Entry 4F8F (X-ray diffraction, 1.68 A resolution); this record covers chains B and D of the 4 polymer chains in the assembly.

== Chain B (and D) ==
Name: Insulin B chain
Organism: Homo sapiens
Notes: chain D of this document is another copy of the same molecule, construct and numbering; everything in this record applies to it too
UniProt: P01308 (INS_HUMAN); residues 1-30 here correspond to UniProt positions 25-54 (UniProt number = residue number + 24)
Sequence (30 residues; row label = number of the first residue in the row):
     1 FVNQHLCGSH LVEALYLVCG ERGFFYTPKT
Bound ions: Zn2+ near H10 (its only coordinating residue here)

== Interface between chain B and chain D ==
Residue-residue contacts (30):
  G8(B) - Y16(D)
  S9(B) - E13(D)
  S9(B) - Y16(D)
  V12(B) - V12(D)
  V12(B) - Y16(D)  hydrophobic
  V12(B) - F24(D)  hydrophobic
  E13(B) - S9(D)  hydrogen bond
  E13(B) - E13(D)
  Y16(B) - G8(D)
  Y16(B) - S9(D)
  Y16(B) - V12(D)  hydrophobic
  Y16(B) - Y26(D)
  G20(B) - Y26(D)
  G20(B) - P28(D)
  E21(B) - P28(D)
  E21(B) - T30(D)
  G23(B) - Y26(D)
  G23(B) - P28(D)
  F24(B) - V12(D)  hydrophobic
  F24(B) - F24(D)  hydrophobic
  F24(B) - F25(D)
  F24(B) - Y26(D)  hydrogen bond (backbone-backbone)
  F25(B) - F24(D)
  F25(B) - F25(D)  hydrophobic
  Y26(B) - Y16(D)  hydrophobic
  Y26(B) - G23(D)
  Y26(B) - F24(D)  hydrogen bond (backbone-backbone)
  P28(B) - E21(D)
  P28(B) - G23(D)
  K29(B) - E21(D)
Also at the interface, not in a pair above, chain D (14 interface residues in all): G20, R22

== Overview ==
13 residues of chain B face 14 of chain D across their interface, with 3 hydrogen bonds. Among the polar pairs
are E13(B)-S9(D) and F24(B)-Y26(D).
Chain B and chain D are both Insulin B chain (Homo sapiens); the structure, Human Insulin, was determined by
X-ray diffraction, deposited together with 4EWW, 4EWX, 4EWZ, 4EX0, 4EX1, 4EXX and 17 further entries.
